Entry 4UG1 (X-ray diffraction, 1.60 A resolution); this record covers chains A and B.

Chain A (and B):
Name: Cell cycle protein gpsb
Source organism: Listeria monocytogenes
Notes: fragment: n-terminal domain, residues 1-73; chain B of this document is another copy of the same molecule, construct and numbering; everything in this record applies to it too
UniProt: T2KYI1 (T2KYI1_LISMN); residues 1-73 here = UniProt positions 1-73
Chain sequence (76 residues; each row starts with the number of its first residue; numbers below 1 keep their minus sign (Gly-2 is residue -2)):
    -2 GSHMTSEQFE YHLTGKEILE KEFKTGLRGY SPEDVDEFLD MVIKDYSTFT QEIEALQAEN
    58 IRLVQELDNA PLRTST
Unresolved in the structure: 69-73 (chain B: 72-73)
Construct notes: expression tag (-2 to 0)
Metal / ion sites: Ni2+: Gly-2, His0 (together with imidazole)
Reported in the primary citation:
  - self-association interface (contacts with another copy of this molecule): Leu10, Ile15, Val32, Phe35, Leu36, Val39, Ile40, Tyr43, Phe46, Ile50, Leu53, Leu60, Leu64
  - mutagenesis - Y27A, V32A, D33A, L36A, D37A, I40A: abolished binding to PBP A1
  - mutagenesis - Y27A, V32A, D33A, L36A: abolished growth
  - mutagenesis - D37A, I40A: decreased growth
  - mutagenesis - L24A, R25A: decreased localization to membrane association
  - mutagenesis - L24A, R25A: unchanged binding to LmPBP 17 A1
  - mutagenesis - V32A: abolished binding to Cell cycle protein gpsb (chain A)
  - mutagenesis - L36A: decreased binding to Cell cycle protein gpsb (chain A)
  - mutagenesis - Y27A, D33A: unchanged binding to Cell cycle protein gpsb (chain A)

Chain A / chain B interface:
Pairs across the interface (104):
  Phe6(A) - Thr45(B)
  Phe6(A) - Glu49(B)
  Glu7(A) - Thr45(B)
  Tyr8(A) - Asp42(B)
  Tyr8(A) - Thr45(B)
  Tyr8(A) - Phe46(B)  hydrophobic
  Tyr8(A) - Glu49(B)  hydrogen bond
  His9(A) - Met38(B)
  His9(A) - Lys41(B)
  His9(A) - Asp42(B)  salt bridge
  Leu10(A) - Phe35(B)  hydrophobic
  Leu10(A) - Met38(B)  hydrophobic
  Leu10(A) - Val39(B)  hydrophobic
  Leu10(A) - Asp42(B)  hydrogen bond (backbone-side chain)
  Ile15(A) - Phe35(B)  hydrophobic
  Lys18(A) - Asp31(B)  salt bridge
  Lys18(A) - Phe35(B)
  Phe20(A) - Tyr27(B)  hydrophobic
  Phe20(A) - Asp31(B)
  Phe20(A) - Val32(B)  hydrophobic
  Phe20(A) - Phe35(B)  hydrophobic
  Lys21(A) - Tyr27(B)
  Lys21(A) - Ser28(B)  hydrogen bond (backbone-backbone)
  Lys21(A) - Asp31(B)  hydrogen bond (backbone-side chain)
  Thr22(A) - Arg25(B)
  Thr22(A) - Gly26(B)
  Gly23(A) - Arg25(B)  hydrogen bond (backbone-backbone)
  Gly23(A) - Gly26(B)  hydrogen bond (backbone-backbone)
  Leu24(A) - Gly23(B)
  Leu24(A) - Leu24(B)
  Leu24(A) - Arg25(B)  hydrogen bond (backbone-backbone)
  Arg25(A) - Thr22(B)  hydrogen bond
  Arg25(A) - Gly23(B)
  Gly26(A) - Thr22(B)
  Gly26(A) - Gly23(B)  hydrogen bond (backbone-backbone)
  Gly26(A) - Gly26(B)
  Gly26(A) - Tyr27(B)
  Tyr27(A) - Phe20(B)  hydrophobic
  Tyr27(A) - Lys21(B)
  Tyr27(A) - Gly26(B)
  Tyr27(A) - Tyr27(B)  hydrogen bond (backbone-backbone)
  Tyr27(A) - Pro29(B)  hydrophobic
  Tyr27(A) - Val32(B)  hydrophobic
  Tyr27(A) - Asp33(B)  hydrogen bond
  Ser28(A) - Lys21(B)  hydrogen bond (backbone-backbone)
  Pro29(A) - Gly26(B)
  Pro29(A) - Tyr27(B)
  Asp31(A) - Phe20(B)
  Asp31(A) - Lys21(B)
  Val32(A) - Phe20(B)  hydrophobic
  Val32(A) - Tyr27(B)  hydrophobic
  Asp33(A) - Tyr27(B)  hydrogen bond
  Phe35(A) - Leu10(B)  hydrophobic
  Phe35(A) - Ile15(B)  hydrophobic
  Phe35(A) - Lys18(B)
  Phe35(A) - Phe20(B)  hydrophobic
  Leu36(A) - Leu36(B)  hydrophobic
  Met38(A) - His9(B)
  Met38(A) - Leu10(B)  hydrophobic
  Val39(A) - Leu10(B)  hydrophobic
  Val39(A) - Val39(B)  hydrophobic
  Val39(A) - Tyr43(B)
  Lys41(A) - His9(B)
  Asp42(A) - Tyr8(B)
  Asp42(A) - His9(B)  salt bridge
  Asp42(A) - Leu10(B)  hydrogen bond (side chain-backbone)
  Asp42(A) - Tyr43(B)  hydrogen bond
  Tyr43(A) - Val39(B)
  Tyr43(A) - Asp42(B)  hydrogen bond
  Tyr43(A) - Tyr43(B)  hydrophobic
  Tyr43(A) - Phe46(B)  hydrophobic
  Thr45(A) - Phe6(B)
  Thr45(A) - Glu7(B)
  Thr45(A) - Tyr8(B)
  Phe46(A) - Tyr8(B)  hydrophobic
  Phe46(A) - Tyr43(B)  hydrophobic
  Phe46(A) - Phe46(B)  hydrophobic
  Phe46(A) - Ile50(B)  hydrophobic
  Gln48(A) - Phe6(B)
  Glu49(A) - Phe6(B)
  Glu49(A) - Tyr8(B)  hydrogen bond
  Glu49(A) - Ile50(B)
  Glu49(A) - Gln54(B)
  Ile50(A) - Phe46(B)  hydrophobic
  Ile50(A) - Glu49(B)
  Ile50(A) - Ile50(B)  hydrophobic
  Leu53(A) - Ile50(B)  hydrophobic
  Leu53(A) - Leu53(B)  hydrophobic
  Leu53(A) - Gln54(B)
  Leu53(A) - Asn57(B)  hydrogen bond (backbone-side chain)
  Glu56(A) - Asn57(B)
  Asn57(A) - Glu56(B)  hydrogen bond
  Asn57(A) - Asn57(B)  hydrogen bond
  Asn57(A) - Leu60(B)
  Leu60(A) - Asn57(B)
  Leu60(A) - Leu60(B)  hydrophobic
  Leu60(A) - Val61(B)  hydrophobic
  Val61(A) - Leu60(B)  hydrophobic
  Glu63(A) - Leu64(B)
  Leu64(A) - Leu60(B)  hydrophobic
  Leu64(A) - Leu64(B)  hydrophobic
  Asn66(A) - Leu69(B)
  Ala67(A) - Pro68(B)
  Pro68(A) - Pro68(B)
Other interface residues (no listed pair), chain A (46 interface residues in all): Glu14, Thr47, Ala52, Gln54
Other interface residues (no listed pair), chain B (45 interface residues in all): Glu14, Thr47, Gln48, Glu63, Ala67

Summary:
Chain A and chain B form an interface of 46 and 45 residues respectively, with 20 hydrogen bonds and 3 salt
bridges. Polar pairs include His9(A)-Asp42(B), Lys18(A)-Asp31(B) and Tyr8(A)-Glu49(B). From the paper: Y27A,
V32A and D33A of chain A, among others, abolish binding to PBP A1; a self-association interface involving
Leu10(A), Ile15(A) and Val32(A) among others; 8 substitutions were tested in all.
Chain A and chain B are both Cell cycle protein gpsb (Listeria monocytogenes); the structure, GpsB N-terminal
domain, was determined by X-ray diffraction (same publication as 4UG3 and 5AN5).
